PDB entry 4BSS | X-ray diffraction, 3.20 A resolution | chains B and C of the 4 polymer chains in the assembly

# Chain B
Protein: Leucine-rich repeat-containing G-protein coupled receptor 5
From: Homo sapiens
Notes: fragment: extracellular lrr domain, residues 22-543
Reference sequence: O75473 (LGR5_HUMAN); residue numbers follow UniProt; this construct covers 22-543
Amino-acid sequence (539 residues; each row starts with the number of its first residue):
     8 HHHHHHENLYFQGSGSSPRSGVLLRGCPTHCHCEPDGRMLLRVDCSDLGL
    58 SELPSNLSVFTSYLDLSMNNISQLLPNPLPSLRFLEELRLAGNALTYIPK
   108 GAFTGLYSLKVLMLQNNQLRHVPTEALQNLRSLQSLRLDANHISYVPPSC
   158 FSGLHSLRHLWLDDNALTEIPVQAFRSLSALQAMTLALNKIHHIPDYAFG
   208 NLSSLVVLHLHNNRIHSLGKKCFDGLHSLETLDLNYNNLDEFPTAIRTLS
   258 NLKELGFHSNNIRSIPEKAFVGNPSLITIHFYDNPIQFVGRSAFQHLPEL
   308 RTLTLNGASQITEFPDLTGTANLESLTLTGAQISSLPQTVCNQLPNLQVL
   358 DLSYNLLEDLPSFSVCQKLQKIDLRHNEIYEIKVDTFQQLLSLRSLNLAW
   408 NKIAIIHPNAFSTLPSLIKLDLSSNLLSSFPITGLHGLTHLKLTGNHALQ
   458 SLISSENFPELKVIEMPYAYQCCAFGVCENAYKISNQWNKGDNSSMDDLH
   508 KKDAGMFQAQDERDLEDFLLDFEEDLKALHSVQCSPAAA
Unresolved in the structure: 8-27, 486-532, 544-546
Construct notes: expression tag (8-21, 544-546)
Cystine bridges: C34-C40, C38-C52, C348-C373, C479-C541
Covalently attached groups: N-acetylglucosamine (NAG) linked to N63, N77, N208
UniProt features mapped onto this chain:
  - glycosylation (N-linked (GlcNAc...) asparagine): N63, N77, N208, N500
  - mutagenesis: D146 (D146F: Abolishes activation of Wnt signaling), D170 (D170F: Abolishes activation of Wnt signaling), A190 (A190D: Abolishes activation of Wnt signaling)
Reported in the primary citation:
  - mutagenesis - S458R: decreased signaling with R-spondin-1 (chain C)
  - mutagenesis - L459R: increased signaling with R-spondin-1 (chain C)
  - mutagenesis - Y289A/D290A, Y289W/D290A, H454A: unchanged signaling with R-spondin-1 (chain C)

# Chain C
Protein: R-spondin-1
From: Homo sapiens
Notes: fragment: fu1fu2, residues 31-146
Reference sequence: Q2MKA7 (RSPO1_HUMAN); residue numbers follow UniProt; this construct covers 31-146
Amino-acid sequence (126 residues; numbered 29 to 154; the number before each row is that of its first residue):
    29 GSRISAEGSQACAKGCELCSEVNGCLKCSPKLFILLERNDIRQVGVCLPS
    79 CPPGYFDARNPDMNKCIKCKIEHCEACFSHNFCTKCKEGLYLHKGRCYPA
   129 CPEGSSAANGTMECSSPAAAHHHHHH
Unresolved in the structure: 29-39, 143-154
Construct notes: expression tag (29-30, 147-154)
Cystine bridges: C40-C47, C44-C53, C56-C75, C79-C94, C97-C105, C102-C111, C114-C125, C129-C142
UniProt features mapped onto this chain:
  - glycosylation: N137 (N-linked (GlcNAc...) asparagine)
  - mutagenesis: R66 (R66A: Strongly reduces activation of Wnt signaling; R66W: Reduces activation of Wnt signaling), R70 (R70C/E: Strongly reduces activation of Wnt signaling), Q71 (Q71E: No effect on activation of Wnt signaling; Q71R: Strongly reduces activation of Wnt signaling), G73 (G73E/R: Strongly reduces activation of Wnt signaling), R87 (R87A: Nearly abolishes activation of Wnt signaling), F106 (F106A: Abolishes activation of Wnt signaling. Abolishes LGR4 binding; F106E: Abolishes activation of Wnt signaling), F110 (F110A: Nearly abolishes activation of Wnt signaling; F110E: Abolishes activation of Wnt signaling), K122 (K122A: Strongly reduces affinity for LGR4), R124 (R124A: Strongly reduces affinity for LGR4), N137 (N137Q: Secretion of RSPO1 is decreased. Increased Wnt/beta-catenin signaling-enhancing effects)
Reported in the primary citation:
  - mutagenesis - F106E, F110E: abolished growth
  - mutagenesis - R66W, R70C, Q71R, G73R: unchanged binding to ecto-LGR5
  - mutagenesis - R66W, R70C, Q71R, G73R: decreased signaling
  - mutagenesis - R66W, R70C, Q71R, G73R: unchanged binding to Leucine-rich repeat-containing G-protein coupled receptor 5 (chain B)

# How chain B and chain C interact
Residue-residue contacts - 20 pairs, chain B then chain C:
  A455(B) - D90(C)
  Q457(B) - N88(C)
  Q457(B) - M91(C)
  S458(B) - K55(C)
  S458(B) - M91(C)
  L459(B) - L54(C)
  L459(B) - K55(C)
  L459(B) - M91(C)
  S461(B) - N51(C)
  S462(B) - N51(C)
  E463(B) - S48(C)
  Y477(B) - L64(C)  hydrophobic
  Y477(B) - R66(C)
  Y477(B) - Q71(C)  hydrogen bond (backbone-side chain)
  C480(B) - R66(C)  hydrogen bond
  C480(B) - Q71(C)
  A481(B) - N51(C)
  A481(B) - Q71(C)
  G483(B) - I69(C)
  C485(B) - R66(C)
Interface residues without a listed pair, chain B (14 interface residues in all): S435, I460
Interface residues without a listed pair, chain C (14 interface residues in all): V50, I62, K93
From the paper, about this interface:
  - hot spots on chain B (mutagenesis) - R144E, D171A, A190D, V214W: decreased signaling with R-spondin-1 (chain C)
  - hot spots on chain B (mutagenesis) - D146F, D170F: abolished signaling with R-spondin-1 (chain C)
  - hot spots on chain C (mutagenesis) - F106E, F110E: abolished binding to Leucine-rich repeat-containing G-protein coupled receptor 5 (chain B)
  - hot spots on chain C (mutagenesis) - K59E, R87E: decreased signaling with Leucine-rich repeat-containing G-protein coupled receptor 5 (chain B)

# In short
Chain B and chain C each contribute 14 residues to their interface, with 2 hydrogen bonds. Polar contacts
include Y477(B)-Q71(C) and C480(B)-R66(C). From the paper: S458R, R144E and D171A of chain B, among others,
reduce signaling with R-spondin-1 (chain C); R66W, R70C and Q71R of chain C, among others, reduce signaling;
19 substitutions were tested in all.
Chain B is Leucine-rich repeat-containing G-protein coupled receptor 5 and chain C is R-spondin-1, both from
Homo sapiens; the structure, Structure of the ectodomain of LGR5 in complex with R-spondin-1 (Fu1Fu2) in P21
crystal form, was determined by X-ray diffraction, deposited together with 4BSU, 4BSO, 4BSP, 4BSR and 4BST.
